6U6X - chains A and H of the 4 polymer chains in the assembly; structure by X-ray diffraction, 2.58 A resolution.

Chain A:
Molecule: Deoxynucleoside triphosphate triphosphohydrolase SAMHD1
From: Homo sapiens
Notes: EC 3.1.5.-
Reference sequence: Q9Y3Z3 (SAMH1_HUMAN); residue numbers follow UniProt; this construct covers 114-626
Sequence (533 residues; each row starts with the number of its first residue):
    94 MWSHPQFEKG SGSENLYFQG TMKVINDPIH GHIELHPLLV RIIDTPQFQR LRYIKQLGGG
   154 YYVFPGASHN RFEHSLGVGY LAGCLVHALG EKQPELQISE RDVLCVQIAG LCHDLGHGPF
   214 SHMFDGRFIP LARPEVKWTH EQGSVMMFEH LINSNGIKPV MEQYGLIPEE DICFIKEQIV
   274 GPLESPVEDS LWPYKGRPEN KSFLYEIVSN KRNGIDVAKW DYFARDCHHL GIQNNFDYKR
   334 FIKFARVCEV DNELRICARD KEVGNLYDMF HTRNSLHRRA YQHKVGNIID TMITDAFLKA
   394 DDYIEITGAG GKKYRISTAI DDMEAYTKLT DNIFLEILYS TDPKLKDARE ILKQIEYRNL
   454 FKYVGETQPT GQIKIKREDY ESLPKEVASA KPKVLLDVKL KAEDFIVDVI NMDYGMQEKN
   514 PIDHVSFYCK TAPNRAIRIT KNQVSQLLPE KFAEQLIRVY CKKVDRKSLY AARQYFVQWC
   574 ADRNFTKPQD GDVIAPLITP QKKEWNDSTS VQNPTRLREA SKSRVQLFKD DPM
Unresolved in the structure: 94-113, 277-283, 304-305, 507-517, 523-545, 584-626
Disulfide bonds: Cys341-Cys350
Construct notes: initiating methionine (94); expression tag (95-113); engineered mutation Ala311 (Asp in Q9Y3Z3)
Bound ions: Zn2+: His167, His206
UniProt features mapped onto this chain:
  - active site: His233
  - binding site (GTP): Lys116, Val117, Asp137, Gln142, Arg145, Arg451, Lys455, Lys523
  - binding site (dATP): Asn119, Gln149, Val156, Arg164, His210, His215, Lys312, Tyr315, Asp319, Arg333, Arg352, Lys354, Asn358, Arg366, Gln375, His376, Lys377, Lys523
  - binding site (dCTP): Asn119, Gln149, Val156, Arg164, His210, His215, Lys312, Tyr315, Asp319, Arg333, Arg352, Lys354, Arg366, Arg372, Gln375, His376, Lys377, Lys523
  - binding site (dGTP): Asn119, Gln149, Leu150, Val156, Arg164, Lys312, Tyr315, Asp319, Arg333, Arg352, Lys354, Asn358, Arg366, Tyr374, Gln375, His376, Lys377, Lys523
  - binding site (dTTP): Asn119, Gln149, Val156, Arg164, His210, His215, Lys312, Tyr315, Asp319, Arg333, Arg352, Lys354, Gln375, His376, Lys377, Lys523
  - binding site (Mn(2+)): His167, His206, Asp207
  - modified residue: Thr592 (Microbial infection: Phosphothreonine)
  - cross-link (Glycyl lysine isopeptide (Lys-Gly)): Lys467 (interchain with G-Cter in SUMO2), Lys469 (interchain with G-Cter in SUMO2), Lys492 (interchain with G-Cter in SUMO2), Lys622 (interchain with G-Cter in SUMO2)
  - natural variant: Asp120 to His123 (deletion: In AGS5), His123 (H123P: In AGS5), Arg143 (R143C: In AGS5; R143H: In AGS5), Arg145 (R145Q: In AGS5), His167 (H167Y: In AGS5), Ile201 (I201N: In AGS5 and CHBL2), Gly209 (G209S: In AGS5), Met254 (M254V: In AGS5), Arg290 (R290H: In AGS5), Leu369 (L369S: In AGS5), Met385 (M385V: In AGS5), Ile448 (I448T: In AGS5), 1 further natural variant entry in UniProt
  - mutagenesis: Asp137 (D137A: Impairs homotetramerization and nearly abolishes dNTPase activity), Gln142 (Q142E/A: Impairs homotetramerization and nearly abolishes dNTPase activity; when associated with K-145), Arg143 (R143A: Abolished ability to restrict infection by viruses), Arg145 (R145A: Impairs homotetramerization and nearly abolishes dNTPase activity. Abolished ability to restrict infection by viruses; R145K: Impairs homotetramerization and nearly abolishes dNTPase activity ...), Gln149 (Q149A: Abolished dNTPase activity without affecting homotetramerization. Abolished dNTPase activity; when associated with A-319), Arg164 (R164A: Abolished ability to restrict infection by viruses), His167 (H167A: Abolished ability to restrict infection by viruses), His206 to Asp207 (Abolishes zinc binding and dNTPase activity. Does not affect ability to promote DNA end resection at stalled replication forks), His206 (H206A: Abolished ability to restrict infection by viruses), Asp207 (D207A: Abolished ability to restrict infection by viruses; D207N/A: Loss of dNTPase activity), His210 (H210A: Abolished dNTPase activity without affecting homotetramerization), His215 (H215A: Abolished dNTPase activity without affecting homotetramerization), 29 further mutagenesis entries in UniProt
What the authors report for this chain:
  - binding site for DNA sc-gs-sc-sc-dt (chain H): His125, Asp137, Gln142, Arg145
  - binding site for DNA sc-gs-sc-sc-dt: His376, Arg451
  - post-translational modification sites: Thr592 (citing earlier work)
  - mutagenesis - H376A: decreased binding to oligonucleotide
  - mutagenesis - R352A, K523A: unchanged binding to oligonucleotide
  - mutagenesis - R352A, K523A: decreased catalytic activity on GTP/dNTP
  - mutagenesis - R352A, K523A: decreased catalytic activity on dNTPase
  - mutagenesis - R352A, H376A, K523A: unchanged catalytic activity on dNTP depletion

Chain H:
Molecule: DNA sc-gs-sc-sc-dt
Sequence (5 nucleotides; each row starts with the number of its first residue):
   801 XXXXT
Unresolved in the structure: 805
Modified positions: SC (2-deoxy-cytidine-5'-thiophosphorate) at position 801, GS (guanosine-5'-thio-monophosphate) at position 802, SC (2-deoxy-cytidine-5'-thiophosphorate) at position 803, SC (2-deoxy-cytidine-5'-thiophosphorate) at position 804

How chain A and chain H interact:
Pairs across the interface (12):
  Lys116(A) with SC_801(H); GS_802(H), salt bridge to the phosphate
  Val117(A) with GS_802(H), sugar contact; SC_803(H), sugar contact
  Ile118(A) with GS_802(H), sugar contact
  Asn119(A) with SC_804(H), base contact
  His125(A) with SC_804(H), salt bridge to the phosphate
  Ile136(A) with GS_802(H), base contact
  Asp137(A) with GS_802(H), base contact
  Gln142(A) with GS_802(H), base contact
  Arg145(A) with GS_802(H), base contact
  Phe165(A) with GS_802(H), base contact

Summary:
10 residues of chain A and 4 residues of chain H are in contact, with 2 salt bridges. Polar pairs include
Lys116(A)-GS_802(H) and His125(A)-SC_804(H). The paper reports a binding site for DNA sc-gs-sc-sc-dt (chain H)
at His125(A), Asp137(A) and Gln142(A) among others; R352A and K523A of chain A reduce catalytic activity on
GTP/dNTP.
Here chain A is Deoxynucleoside triphosphate triphosphohydrolase SAMHD1 (Homo sapiens) and chain H is DNA
sc-gs-sc-sc-dt. Entry 6U6X (Human SAMHD1 bound to deoxyribo(C*G*C*C*T)-oligonucleotide) was determined by
X-ray diffraction (same publication as 6U6Y and 6U6Z).
